7WV5 - chains A and B of the 4 polymer chains in the assembly; structure by electron microscopy, 3.10 A resolution.

== Chain A (and B) ==
Protein: Toll-like receptor 3
Source organism: Homo sapiens
Notes: chain B of this document is another copy of the same molecule, construct and numbering; everything in this record applies to it too
UniProtKB: O15455 (TLR3_HUMAN); numbering as in UniProt (aligned over 27-697)
Chain sequence (689 residues; numbered 24 to 712; the number before each row is that of its first residue):
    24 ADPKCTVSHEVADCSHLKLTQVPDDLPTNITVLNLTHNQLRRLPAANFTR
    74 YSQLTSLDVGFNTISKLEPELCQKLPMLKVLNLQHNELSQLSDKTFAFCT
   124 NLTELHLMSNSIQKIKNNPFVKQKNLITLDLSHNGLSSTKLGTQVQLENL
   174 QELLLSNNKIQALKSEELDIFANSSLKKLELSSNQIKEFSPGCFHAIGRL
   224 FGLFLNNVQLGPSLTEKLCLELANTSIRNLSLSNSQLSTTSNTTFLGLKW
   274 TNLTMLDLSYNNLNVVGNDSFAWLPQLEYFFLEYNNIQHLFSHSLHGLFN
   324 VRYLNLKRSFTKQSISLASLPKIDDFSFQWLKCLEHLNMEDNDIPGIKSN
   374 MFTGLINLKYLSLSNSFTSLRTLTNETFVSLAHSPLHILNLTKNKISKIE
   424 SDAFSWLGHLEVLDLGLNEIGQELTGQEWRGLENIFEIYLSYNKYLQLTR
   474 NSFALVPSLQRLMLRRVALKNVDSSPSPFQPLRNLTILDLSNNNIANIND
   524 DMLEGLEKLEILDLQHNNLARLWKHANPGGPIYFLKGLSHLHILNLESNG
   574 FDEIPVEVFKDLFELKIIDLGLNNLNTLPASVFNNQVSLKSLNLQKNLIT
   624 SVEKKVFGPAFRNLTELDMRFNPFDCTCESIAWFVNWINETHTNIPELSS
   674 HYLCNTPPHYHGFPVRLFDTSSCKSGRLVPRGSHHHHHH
Not modelled in the structure: 24-28, 688-712
Differences from the reference sequence: expression tag (24-26, 698-712)
Disulfide bonds: C95-C122, C649-C677
Covalent attachments: N-acetylglucosamine (NAG) linked to N196, N252, N265, N275, N291, N398, N413, N507, N636, N662
UniProt features mapped onto this chain:
  - glycosylation (N-linked (GlcNAc...) asparagine): N52, N57, N70, N124, N196, N247, N252, N265, N275, N291, N398, N413, N507, N636, N662
  - natural variant: S134 (S134P: No effect on IFNL1 induction), R251 (R251G: No effect on IFNL1 induction), P554 (P554S: In IMD83)
  - mutagenesis: C95 (C95A: Reduced response to ds-RNA), C122 (C122A: Reduced response to ds-RNA), N196 (N196G: Reduced expression levels; when associated with R-247), N247 (N247R: Reduced response to ds-RNA. Reduced expression levels; when associated with G-196), H539 (H539A: No effect; H539E: Loss of RNA binding. Constitutive activation of NF-kappa-B), N541 (N541A: Loss of RNA binding. Abolishes activation of NF-kappa-B)

== Interface between chain A and chain B ==
Residue-residue contacts (9):
  N599(A) - N678(B)  hydrogen bond
  N599(A) - H684(B)  hydrogen bond
  T623(A) - N678(B)
  D648(A) - T679(B)  hydrogen bond
  N678(A) - N599(B)  hydrogen bond
  N678(A) - T623(B)
  T679(A) - D648(B)  hydrogen bond
  T679(A) - T679(B)
  H684(A) - N599(B)  hydrogen bond

== In short ==
Chain A and chain B each contribute 6 residues to their interface, with 6 hydrogen bonds. Among the polar
pairs are N599(A)-N678(B), N599(A)-H684(B) and D648(A)-T679(B). Curated annotation (UniProt) lists 6
mutagenesis sites on chain A.
Both chains are Toll-like receptor 3 (Homo sapiens). Entry 7WV5 (ectoTLR3-poly(I:C)) was determined by
electron microscopy, deposited together with 7WV3, 7WV4, 7WVE and 7WVJ.
